Entry 5KS8 (X-ray diffraction, 3.01 A resolution); this record covers chains E and F of the 6 polymer chains in the assembly.

== Chain E (and F) ==
Protein: Pyruvate carboxylase subunit beta
Organism: Methylobacillus flagellatus (strain KT / ATCC 51484 / DSM 6875)
Notes: chain F of this document is another copy of the same molecule, construct and numbering; everything in this record applies to it too
UniProt: Q1H157 (Q1H157_METFK); numbering as in UniProt (aligned over 1-617)
Sequence (617 residues; numbered 1 to 617; the number before each row is that of its first residue):
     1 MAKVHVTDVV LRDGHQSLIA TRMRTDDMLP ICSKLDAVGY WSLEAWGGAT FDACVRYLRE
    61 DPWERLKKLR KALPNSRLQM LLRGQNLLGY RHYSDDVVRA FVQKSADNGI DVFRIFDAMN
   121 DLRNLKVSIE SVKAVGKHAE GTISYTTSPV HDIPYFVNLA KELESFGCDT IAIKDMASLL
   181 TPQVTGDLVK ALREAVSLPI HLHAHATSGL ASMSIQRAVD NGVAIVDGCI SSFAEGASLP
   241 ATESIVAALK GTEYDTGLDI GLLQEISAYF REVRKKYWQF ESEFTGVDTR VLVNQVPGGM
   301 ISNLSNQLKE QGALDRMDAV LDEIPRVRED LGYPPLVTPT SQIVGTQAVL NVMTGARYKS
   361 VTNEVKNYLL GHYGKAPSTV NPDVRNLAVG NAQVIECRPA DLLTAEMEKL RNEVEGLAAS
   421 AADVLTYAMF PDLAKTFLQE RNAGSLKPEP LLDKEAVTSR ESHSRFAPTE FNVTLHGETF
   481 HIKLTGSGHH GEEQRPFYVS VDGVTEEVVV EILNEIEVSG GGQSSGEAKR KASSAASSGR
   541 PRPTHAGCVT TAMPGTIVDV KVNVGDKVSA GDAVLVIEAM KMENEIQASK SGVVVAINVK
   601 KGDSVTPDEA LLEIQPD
Disordered / not traced: 1-2, 243-251, 284-316, 356-361, 404-407, 449-468, 487-493, 512-617 (chain F: 1-2, 247-252, 291-361, 387-392, 454-466, 486-496, 514-538, 617)
Differences from the reference sequence: conflict Ala-419 (Lys in Q1H157), Ala-421 (Glu in Q1H157), Ala-422 (Glu in Q1H157)
From the paper describing this entry:
  - mutagenesis - A49T, K581A: abolished catalytic activity
  - post-translational modification sites: Lys-581
  - binding site for the ligand BTI: Ala-49
  - mutagenesis - H476A/E478A: unchanged catalytic activity
  - mutagenesis - H476A/E478A, D502A/E507A: unchanged binding to Pyruvate carboxylase subunit alpha
  - mutagenesis - D502A/E507A: decreased catalytic activity

== Chain E / chain F interface ==
Pairs across the interface (42; chain E residue first):
  Pro-182(E) / Gln-216(F)
  Ser-208(E) / Ser-244(F)  hydrogen bond (backbone-side chain)
  Gly-209(E) / Ser-244(F)
  Ser-212(E) / Ser-212(F)
  Ser-212(E) / Met-213(F)
  Met-213(E) / Gln-216(F)  hydrogen bond (backbone-side chain)
  Gln-216(E) / Gln-216(F)
  Asp-220(E) / Arg-217(F)  salt bridge
  Ser-231(E) / Val-287(F)
  Thr-252(E) / Gln-183(F)  hydrogen bond
  Gln-264(E) / Arg-290(F)
  Met-353(E) / Val-564(F)
  Met-353(E) / Val-595(F)
  Asn-363(E) / Gln-615(F)
  Asn-363(E) / Pro-616(F)
  Glu-470(E) / Leu-513(F)  hydrogen bond (backbone-backbone)
  Phe-471(E) / Val-510(F)  hydrophobic
  Phe-471(E) / Ile-512(F)  hydrophobic
  Asn-472(E) / Val-510(F)
  Asn-472(E) / Glu-511(F)  hydrogen bond (backbone-backbone)
  Asn-472(E) / Leu-513(F)
  Val-473(E) / Val-508(F)  hydrophobic
  Val-473(E) / Val-509(F)
  Thr-474(E) / Val-509(F)  hydrogen bond (backbone-backbone)
  His-476(E) / Glu-506(F)
  His-476(E) / Glu-507(F)  hydrogen bond (side chain-backbone)
  Thr-485(E) / Thr-606(F)
  Tyr-498(E) / Pro-554(F)  hydrophobic
  Tyr-498(E) / Pro-607(F)
  Thr-505(E) / Pro-554(F)
  Glu-506(E) / His-476(F)  salt bridge
  Glu-507(E) / Thr-474(F)
  Val-508(E) / Val-473(F)  hydrophobic
  Val-508(E) / Thr-474(F)
  Val-509(E) / Asn-472(F)
  Val-509(E) / Val-473(F)
  Val-509(E) / Thr-474(F)  hydrogen bond (backbone-backbone)
  Val-510(E) / Phe-471(F)  hydrophobic
  Val-510(E) / Asn-472(F)
  Glu-511(E) / Phe-471(F)
  Glu-511(E) / Asn-472(F)  hydrogen bond (backbone-backbone)
  Glu-511(E) / Thr-474(F)
Interface residues without a listed pair, chain E (30 interface residues in all): Arg-217, Glu-235, Thr-362
Interface residues without a listed pair, chain F (31 interface residues in all): Thr-289, Glu-470, Leu-475

== Overview ==
The interface between chain E and chain F involves 30 residues on one side and 31 on the other; the contacts
include 9 hydrogen bonds and 2 salt bridges. Polar contacts include Asp-220(E)/Arg-217(F),
Glu-506(E)/His-476(F) and Ser-208(E)/Ser-244(F). From the paper: a binding site for the ligand BTI at
Ala-49(E); A49T and K581A of chain E abolish catalytic activity; 4 substitutions were tested in all.
Both chains are Pyruvate carboxylase subunit beta (Methylobacillus flagellatus (strain KT / ATCC 51484 / DSM
6875)). Entry 5KS8 (Crystal structure of two-subunit pyruvate carboxylase from Methylobacillus flagellatus)
was determined by X-ray diffraction.
